Entry 7CYF (electron microscopy, 3.15 A resolution); this record covers chains D and F of the 6 polymer chains in the assembly.

# Chain D (and F)
Name: Membrane-associated protein slr1513
Source organism: Synechocystis sp. PCC 6803 substr. Kazusa
Notes: chain F of this document is another copy of the same molecule, construct and numbering; everything in this record applies to it too
Reference sequence: P73954 (Y1513_SYNY3); numbering as in UniProt (aligned over 1-110)
Chain sequence (110 residues; row label = number of the first residue in the row):
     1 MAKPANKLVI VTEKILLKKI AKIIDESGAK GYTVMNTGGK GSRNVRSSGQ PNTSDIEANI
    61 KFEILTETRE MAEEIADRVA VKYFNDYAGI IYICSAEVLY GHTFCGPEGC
Not modelled in the structure: 1
Cystine bridges: C105-C110
Ligand contacts:
  - adenosine monophosphate (AMP), molecule 1: V11, G39, K40, G41, S42, R43, R46, N59, A88, G89, I90
  - adenosine monophosphate (AMP), molecule 2: K30, G31, Y32, T33, E63, I64, L65, T103, F104

# Interface between chain D and chain F
Pairs across the interface (39; chain D residue first):
  A2(D) with R69(F)
  K7(D) with K7(F); Y92(F)
  G31(D) with K40(F)
  Y32(D) with G39(F); K40(F), hydrogen bond (backbone-backbone)
  T33(D) with T37(F); G38(F)
  V34(D) with T37(F); G38(F), hydrogen bond (backbone-backbone)
  M35(D) with M35(F), hydrophobic; T37(F); K61(F)
  E63(D) with K61(F), salt bridge; Y92(F)
  L65(D) with I90(F), hydrophobic; Y92(F), hydrophobic
  C94(D) with C94(F), hydrophobic
  S95(D) with C94(F), hydrogen bond (backbone-side chain)
  A96(D) with Y92(F), hydrophobic; I93(F)
  E97(D) with R69(F), salt bridge; Y92(F); I93(F), hydrogen bond (backbone-backbone)
  V98(D) with I91(F); Y92(F), hydrophobic
  L99(D) with E73(F); A76(F), hydrophobic; I91(F), hydrogen bond (backbone-backbone); I93(F), hydrophobic
  Y100(D) with A76(F); D77(F), hydrogen bond; A80(F), hydrophobic; I90(F); I91(F), hydrogen bond (backbone-backbone)
  G101(D) with G89(F)
  H102(D) with F84(F)
  T103(D) with G41(F); S42(F)
Interface residues without a listed pair, chain D (21 interface residues in all): K30, N36
Interface residues without a listed pair, chain F (26 interface residues in all): L8, V11, N36, I56, E57

# In short
Chain D and chain F form an interface of 21 and 26 residues respectively; the contacts include 7 hydrogen
bonds and 2 salt bridges. Among the polar pairs are E63(D)-K61(F), E97(D)-R69(F) and S95(D)-C94(F). Bound to
chain D: adenosine monophosphate.
Chain D and chain F are both Membrane-associated protein slr1513 (Synechocystis sp. PCC 6803 substr. Kazusa);
the structure, Cryo-EM structure of bicarbonate transporter SbtA in complex with PII-like signaling protein
SbtB from Synechocystis sp. ..., was determined by electron microscopy (same publication as 7CYE).
